Entry 6NUW (electron microscopy, 4.25 A resolution (low resolution: residue-level contacts below are approximate; hydrogen-bond / salt-bridge calls are withheld)); this record covers chains C and D of the 13 polymer chains in the assembly.

Chain C:
Protein: Inner kinetochore subunit MCM21
From: Saccharomyces cerevisiae (strain ATCC 204508 / S288c)
UniProtKB: Q06675 (CENPO_YEAST); residues 1-368 here = UniProt positions 1-368
Chain sequence (371 residues; numbered -2 to 368; the number before each row is that of its first residue; numbers below 1 keep their minus sign (Ser-2 is residue -2)):
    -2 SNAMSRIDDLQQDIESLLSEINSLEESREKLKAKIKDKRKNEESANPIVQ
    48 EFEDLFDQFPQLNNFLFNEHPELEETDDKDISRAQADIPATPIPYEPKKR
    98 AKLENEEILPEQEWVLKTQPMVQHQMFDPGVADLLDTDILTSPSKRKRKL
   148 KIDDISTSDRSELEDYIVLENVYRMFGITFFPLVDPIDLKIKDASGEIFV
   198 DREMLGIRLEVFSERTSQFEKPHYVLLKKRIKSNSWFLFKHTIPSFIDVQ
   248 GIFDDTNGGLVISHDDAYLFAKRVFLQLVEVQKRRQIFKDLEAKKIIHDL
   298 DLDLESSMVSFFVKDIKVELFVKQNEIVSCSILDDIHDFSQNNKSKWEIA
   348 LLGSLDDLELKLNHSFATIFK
Unresolved in the structure: -2 to 152, 188-192, 329-336, 360-368
Construct notes: expression tag (-2 to 0)
Swiss-Prot annotation at these positions:
  - modified residue: Thr88 (Phosphothreonine)

Chain D:
Protein: Inner kinetochore subunit CTF19
From: Saccharomyces cerevisiae (strain ATCC 204508 / S288c)
UniProtKB: Q02732 (CENPP_YEAST); residues 1-369 here = UniProt positions 1-369
Chain sequence (369 residues; row label = number of the first residue in the row):
     1 MDFTSDTTNSHDTSNSHLSLEDAVGTHHAGEADVNIDGDEKQQLSLLDDD
    51 QVRALKLQEEKDALLTRRNTLLQEIQTYQNILMKENNSKTKNGDILQNDI
   101 TQDFLNLISISSSNPNSAISDRKRVERINGLTNLQKELVTKYDTLPLLNM
   151 NLRLSYLRDHTYPHLQVSVQSRDRVHNDGIEVLVVNYKFCRNTMNPFEIQ
   201 FKMFYKFEDSTLLKWEILRISTNVRLKAKQLLATRNFQKCLLSLYEFDKI
   251 KSKKTGIFQNLINLLKRKTRCYLMNNSDSLIVERVIREGRLTTIKLQINF
   301 IITMPGERGKPRNCFLPMSKISIALWKGGERFNQIDLDEICYGLIKEYGV
   351 KTGLKEICNVCLFPDMYAR
Unresolved in the structure: 1-124, 174-176, 202-209, 273-278, 285-296, 318-332, 365-369

Interface between chain C and chain D:
Contacting residue pairs - 53 pairs, chain C then chain D:
  Leu160(C) with Leu131(D)
  Glu161(C) with Val169(D)
  Tyr163(C) with Asn149(D); Met150(D); Asn151(D)
  Leu166(C) with Leu154(D); Leu165(D)
  Glu167(C) with Arg153(D)
  Val169(C) with Leu165(D); Val182(D)
  Tyr170(C) with Leu154(D); Leu157(D); Arg158(D); Thr161(D)
  Met172(C) with Gln238(D)
  Phe173(C) with Thr161(D); Leu242(D)
  Phe177(C) with Leu157(D)
  Phe178(C) with Pro146(D)
  Pro179(C) with Pro146(D); Leu147(D); Leu152(D); Arg153(D); Tyr156(D)
  Leu180(C) with Thr144(D); Leu145(D); Leu147(D)
  Val181(C) with Lys141(D)
  Asp182(C) with Thr144(D)
  Pro183(C) with Lys141(D); Asp143(D); Thr144(D)
  Gly193(C) with Gln135(D)
  Ile195(C) with Gln135(D); Leu138(D)
  Glu207(C) with Gln238(D)
  Val208(C) with Gln238(D)
  Phe209(C) with Asn236(D); Phe237(D); Gln238(D)
  Thr213(C) with Leu212(D)
  Ser214(C) with Thr211(D); Leu212(D)
  Gln215(C) with Ser210(D); Thr211(D); Leu212(D)
  Phe216(C) with Gln238(D)
  His261(C) with His160(D)
  Tyr265(C) with Leu242(D)
  Lys269(C) with Lys310(D)
  Leu273(C) with Lys310(D)
  Lys280(C) with Lys239(D)
  Gln321(C) with Arg308(D)
Interface residues without a listed pair, chain C (42 interface residues in all): Asp162, Ile164, Ile175, Thr176, Asp185, Val197, Arg205, Ser210, Phe272, Val276, Asn322
Interface residues without a listed pair, chain D (41 interface residues in all): Val139, Tyr142, Asp159, Val167, Leu241, Tyr245, Glu246, Arg312

Summary:
42 residues of chain C and 41 residues of chain D are in contact.
Here chain C is Inner kinetochore subunit MCM21 and chain D is Inner kinetochore subunit CTF19, both from
Saccharomyces cerevisiae (strain ATCC 204508 / S288c). Entry 6NUW (Yeast Ctf19 complex) was determined by
electron microscopy.
